Entry 1RZU (X-ray diffraction, 2.30 A resolution); this record covers chain A.

[Chain A]
Protein: Glycogen synthase 1
From: Agrobacterium tumefaciens
Notes: EC 2.4.1.21
UniProt: P0A3F3 (GLGA1_9RHIZ); residues 1-480 here = UniProt positions 1-480
Sequence (485 residues; row label = number of the first residue in the row):
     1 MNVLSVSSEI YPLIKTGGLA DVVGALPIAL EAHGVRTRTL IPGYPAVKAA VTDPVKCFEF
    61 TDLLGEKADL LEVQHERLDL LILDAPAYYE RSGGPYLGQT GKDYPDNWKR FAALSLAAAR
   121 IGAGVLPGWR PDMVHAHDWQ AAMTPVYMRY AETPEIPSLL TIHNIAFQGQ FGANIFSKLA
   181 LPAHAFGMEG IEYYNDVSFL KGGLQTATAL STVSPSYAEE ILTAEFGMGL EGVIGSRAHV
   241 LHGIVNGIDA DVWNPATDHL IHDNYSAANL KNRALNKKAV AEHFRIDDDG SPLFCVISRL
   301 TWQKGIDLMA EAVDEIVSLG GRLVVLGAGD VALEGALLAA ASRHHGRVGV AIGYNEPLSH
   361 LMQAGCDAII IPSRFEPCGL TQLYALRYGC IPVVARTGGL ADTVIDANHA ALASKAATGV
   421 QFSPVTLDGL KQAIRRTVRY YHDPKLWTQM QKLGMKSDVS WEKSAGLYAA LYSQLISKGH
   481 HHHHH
Not modelled in the structure: 478-485
Construct notes: expression tag (481-485)
Ligand contacts: ADP (adenosine-5'-diphosphate): I297, S298, R299, K304, L326, G327, A328, G353, Y354, N355, E356, S359, E376, L380, T381, Y384
Swiss-Prot annotation at these positions:
  - binding site (ADP-alpha-D-glucose): K15
From the paper describing this entry:
  - binding site for ADP: I297, S298, R299, K304, Y354, S359, T381
  - binding site for ADP: G327 (by similarity / conservation)
  - mutagenesis - H163A: abolished catalytic activity
  - binding site for ADP: E376 (proposed by the authors, not directly observed)
  - contacts within the chain: K277-D367 (hydrogen bond), K277-Y441 (hydrogen bond)

[In short]
Bound to chain A: ADP. Curated annotation (UniProt) lists ADP-alpha-D-glucose-binding residue K15. The paper
reports a binding site for ADP at I297, S298 and R299 among others; H163A abolishes catalytic activity.
Chain A is Glycogen synthase 1 (Agrobacterium tumefaciens); the structure, Crystal structure of the glycogen
synthase from A. tumefaciens in complex with ADP, was determined by X-ray diffraction (same publication as
1RZV).
